7RDQ - chains A and C of the 9 polymer chains in the assembly; structure by electron microscopy, 3.00 A resolution.

Chain A:
Molecule: DNA-directed RNA polymerase subunit alpha
From: Thermus thermophilus HB8
Notes: EC 2.7.7.6
UniProtKB: Q5SHR6 (RPOA_THET8); residue numbers follow UniProt; this construct covers 1-315
Sequence (315 residues; row label = number of the first residue in the row):
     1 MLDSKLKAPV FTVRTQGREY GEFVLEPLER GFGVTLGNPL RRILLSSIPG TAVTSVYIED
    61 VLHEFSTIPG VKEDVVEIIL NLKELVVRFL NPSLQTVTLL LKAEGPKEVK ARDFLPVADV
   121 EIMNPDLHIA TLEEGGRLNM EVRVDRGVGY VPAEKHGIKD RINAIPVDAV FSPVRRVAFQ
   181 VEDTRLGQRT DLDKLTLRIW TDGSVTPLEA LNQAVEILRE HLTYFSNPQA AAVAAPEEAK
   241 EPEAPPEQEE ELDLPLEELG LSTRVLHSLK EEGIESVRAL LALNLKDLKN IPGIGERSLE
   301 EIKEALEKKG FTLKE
Disordered / not traced: 1-3, 230-315

Chain C:
Molecule: DNA-directed RNA polymerase subunit beta
From: Thermus thermophilus HB8
Notes: EC 2.7.7.6
UniProtKB: Q8RQE9 (RPOB_THET8); numbering as in UniProt (aligned over 1-1119)
Sequence (1119 residues; row label = number of the first residue in the row):
     1 MEIKRFGRIR EVIPLPPLTE IQVESYRRAL QADVPPEKRE NVGIQAAFRE TFPIEEEDKG
    61 KGGLVLDFLE YRLGEPPFPQ DECREKDLTY QAPLYARLQL IHKDTGLIKE DEVFLGHIPL
   121 MTEDGSFIIN GADRVIVSQI HRSPGVYFTP DPARPGRYIA SIIPLPKRGP WIDLEVEPNG
   181 VVSMKVNKRK FPLVLLLRVL GYDQETLARE LGAYGELVQG LMDESVFAMR PEEALIRLFT
   241 LLRPGDPPKR DKAVAYVYGL IADPRRYDLG EAGRYKAEEK LGIRLSGRTL ARFEDGEFKD
   301 EVFLPTLRYL FALTAGVPGH EVDDIDHLGN RRIRTVGELM TDQFRVGLAR LARGVRERML
   361 MGSEDSLTPA KLVNSRPLEA AIREFFSRSQ LSQFKDETNP LSSLRHKRRI SALGPGGLTR
   421 ERAGFDVRDV HRTHYGRICP VETPEGANIG LITSLAAYAR VDELGFIRTP YRRVVGGVVT
   481 DEVVYMTATE EDRYTIAQAN TPLEGNRIAA ERVVARRKGE PVIVSPEEVE FMDVSPKQVF
   541 SVNTNLIPFL EHDDANRALM GSNMQTQAVP LIRAQAPVVM TGLEERVVRD SLAALYAEED
   601 GEVAKVDGNR IVVRYEDGRL VEYPLRRFYR SNQGTALDQR PRVVVGQRVR KGDLLADGPA
   661 SENGFLALGQ NVLVAIMPFD GYNFEDAIVI SEELLKRDFY TSIHIERYEI EARDTKLGPE
   721 RITRDIPHLS EAALRDLDEE GVVRIGAEVK PGDILVGRTS FKGESEPTPE ERLLRSIFGE
   781 KARDVKDTSL RVPPGEGGIV VRTVRLRRGD PGVELKPGVR EVVRVYVAQK RKLQVGDKLA
   841 NRHGNKGVVA KILPVEDMPH LPDGTPVDVI LNPLGVPSRM NLGQILETHL GLAGYFLGQR
   901 YISPIFDGAK EPEIKELLAQ AFEVYFGKRK GEGFGVDKRE VEVLRRAEKL GLVTPGKTPE
   961 EQLKELFLQG KVVLYDGRTG EPIEGPIVVG QMFIMKLYHM VEDKMHARST GPYSLITQQP
  1021 LGGKAQFGGQ RFGEMEVWAL EAYGAAHTLQ EMLTLKSDDI EGRNAAYEAI IKGEDVPEPS
  1081 VPESFRVLVK ELQALALDVQ TLDEKDNPVD IFEGLASKR
Disordered / not traced: 57-63, 1119
From the paper describing this entry:
  - binding site for the 11-nt RNA strand: Asn187 to Arg189, Gly417 to Arg420

Chain A / chain C interface:
Contacting residue pairs (61; chain A residue first):
  Glu22(A) - Phe934(C)
  Val34(A) - Arg939(C)
  Asn38(A) - Gly977(C)
  Asn38(A) - Arg978(C)  hydrogen bond (side chain-backbone)
  Asn38(A) - Thr979(C)  hydrogen bond (side chain-backbone)
  Asn38(A) - Gly980(C)
  Arg41(A) - His860(C)
  Arg41(A) - Gly864(C)
  Arg42(A) - Glu856(C)
  Arg42(A) - Asp857(C)  salt bridge
  Arg42(A) - Gly977(C)  hydrogen bond (side chain-backbone)
  Arg42(A) - Arg978(C)
  His63(A) - Gly746(C)
  His63(A) - Ile799(C)
  His63(A) - Val801(C)
  Glu64(A) - Lys830(C)
  Phe65(A) - Phe628(C)
  Phe65(A) - Ile703(C)  hydrophobic
  Phe65(A) - Ile799(C)  hydrophobic
  Phe65(A) - Lys830(C)
  Ser66(A) - Phe628(C)
  Thr67(A) - Gly608(C)
  Thr67(A) - Asn609(C)
  Ile68(A) - Asp607(C)
  Pro69(A) - Asp607(C)
  Gly70(A) - Asp607(C)  hydrogen bond (backbone-side chain)
  Val71(A) - Asp607(C)  hydrogen bond (backbone-side chain)
  Val71(A) - Gly608(C)  hydrogen bond (backbone-backbone)
  Lys72(A) - Pro641(C)
  Lys72(A) - Val643(C)  hydrogen bond (side chain-backbone)
  Asp74(A) - Arg627(C)  salt bridge
  Glu77(A) - Arg640(C)
  Leu80(A) - Arg573(C)
  Leu80(A) - Asp698(C)
  Glu133(A) - Lys605(C)
  Glu133(A) - Val606(C)  hydrogen bond (side chain-backbone)
  Glu133(A) - Val645(C)
  Tyr150(A) - Leu695(C)  hydrogen bond (side chain-backbone)
  Tyr150(A) - Lys696(C)
  Tyr150(A) - Lys832(C)
  Asp168(A) - Asp698(C)
  Asp168(A) - Lys832(C)  salt bridge
  Arg176(A) - Asp863(C)  salt bridge
  Arg176(A) - Gly864(C)
  Val177(A) - Gly864(C)
  Phe179(A) - Arg939(C)  hydrogen bond (backbone-side chain)
  Gln180(A) - Arg929(C)  hydrogen bond
  Gln180(A) - Phe934(C)
  Gln180(A) - Gly935(C)
  Gln180(A) - Asp937(C)  hydrogen bond
  Val181(A) - Asp937(C)  hydrogen bond (backbone-side chain)
  Val181(A) - Lys938(C)  hydrogen bond (backbone-backbone)
  Glu182(A) - Phe934(C)
  Glu182(A) - Gly935(C)  hydrogen bond (side chain-backbone)
  Asp183(A) - Lys938(C)  salt bridge
  Asp191(A) - Lys938(C)  hydrogen bond (backbone-side chain)
  Leu192(A) - Lys938(C)  hydrogen bond (backbone-side chain)
  Asp193(A) - Lys938(C)
  Thr196(A) - Phe934(C)
  Arg198(A) - Glu932(C)  salt bridge
  Arg198(A) - Phe934(C)
Other interface residues (no listed pair), chain A (43 interface residues in all): Leu45, Ser46, Leu62, Val76, Glu108, Glu134, Ile162, Val170, Ala178, Trp200
Other interface residues (no listed pair), chain C (50 interface residues in all): Arg610, Arg642, Val644, Glu692, Arg744, Ile745, Val800, Ala828, Gln829, Val855, Pro862, Thr865, Val936

In short:
43 residues of chain A and 50 residues of chain C are in contact, with 17 hydrogen bonds and 6 salt bridges.
Among the polar pairs are Arg42(A)-Asp857(C), Asp74(A)-Arg627(C) and Asp168(A)-Lys832(C). From the paper: a
binding site for the 11-nt RNA strand at Asn187(C) and Gly417(C).
Chain A is DNA-directed RNA polymerase subunit alpha and chain C is DNA-directed RNA polymerase subunit beta,
both from Thermus thermophilus HB8; the structure, Cryo-EM structure of Thermus thermophilus reiterative
transcription complex with 11nt oligo-G RNA, was determined by electron microscopy together with 7MLB, 7MLI
and 7MLJ from the same study.
